8RIF - chains 3 and 7 of the 14 polymer chains in the assembly; structure by electron microscopy, 2.79 A resolution.

# Chain 3
Name: DNA replication licensing factor MCM3
Source organism: Saccharomyces cerevisiae
Notes: EC 3.6.4.12
Reference sequence: P24279 (MCM3_YEAST); residues 1-971 here = UniProt positions 1-971
Chain sequence (1006 residues; row label = number of the first residue in the row; numbers below 1 keep their minus sign (Met-34 is residue -34)):
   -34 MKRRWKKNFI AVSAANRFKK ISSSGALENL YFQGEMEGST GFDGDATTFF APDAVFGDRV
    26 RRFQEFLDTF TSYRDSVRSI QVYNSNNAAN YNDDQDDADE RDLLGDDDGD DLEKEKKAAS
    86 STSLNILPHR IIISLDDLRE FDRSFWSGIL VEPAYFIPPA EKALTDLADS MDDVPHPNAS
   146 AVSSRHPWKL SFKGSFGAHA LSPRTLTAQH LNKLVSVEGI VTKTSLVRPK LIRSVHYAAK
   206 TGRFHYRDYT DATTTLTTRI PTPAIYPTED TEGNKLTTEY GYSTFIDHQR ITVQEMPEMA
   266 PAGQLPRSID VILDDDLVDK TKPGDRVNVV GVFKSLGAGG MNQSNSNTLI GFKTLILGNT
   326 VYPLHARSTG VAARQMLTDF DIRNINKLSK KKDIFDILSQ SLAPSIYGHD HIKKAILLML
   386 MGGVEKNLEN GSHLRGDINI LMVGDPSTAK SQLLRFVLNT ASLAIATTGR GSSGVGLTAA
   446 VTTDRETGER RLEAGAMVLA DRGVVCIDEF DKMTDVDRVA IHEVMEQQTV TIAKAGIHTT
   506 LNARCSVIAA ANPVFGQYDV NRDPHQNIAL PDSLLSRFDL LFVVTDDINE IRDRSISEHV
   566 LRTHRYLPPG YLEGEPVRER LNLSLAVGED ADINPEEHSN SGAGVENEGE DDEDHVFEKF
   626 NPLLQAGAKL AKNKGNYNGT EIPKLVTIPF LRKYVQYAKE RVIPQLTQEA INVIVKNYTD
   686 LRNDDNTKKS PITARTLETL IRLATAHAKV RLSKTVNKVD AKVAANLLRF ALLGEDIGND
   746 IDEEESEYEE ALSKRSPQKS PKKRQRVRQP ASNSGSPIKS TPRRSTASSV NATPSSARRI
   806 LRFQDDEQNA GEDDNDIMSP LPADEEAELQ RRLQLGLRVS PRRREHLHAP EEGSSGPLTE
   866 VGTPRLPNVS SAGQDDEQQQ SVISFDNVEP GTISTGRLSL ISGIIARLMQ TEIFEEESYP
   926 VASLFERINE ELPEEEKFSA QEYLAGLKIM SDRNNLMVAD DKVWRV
Not modelled in the structure: -34 to 15, 54-89, 139-150, 309-314, 593-647, 739-971
Sequence notes: initiating methionine (-34); expression tag (-33 to 0)
Residues lining bound ligands:
  - ADP (adenosine-5'-diphosphate), molecule 1: Ser370, Ile371, Tyr372, His374, Asp410, Pro411, Ser412, Thr413, Ala414, Lys415, Ser416, Gln417, Ile561, Val565
  - ADP, molecule 2: Leu399, Glu491, Gln492, Arg542, Ala699, Arg700, Glu703
UniProt features mapped onto this chain:
  - motif: Ser541 to Asp544 (Arginine finger)
  - binding site (ATP): Gly409 to Ser416
  - modified residue: Ser761 (Phosphoserine), Ser777 (Phosphoserine), Ser781 (Phosphoserine), Thr868 (Phosphothreonine)
  - mutagenesis: Lys415 (K415A: No effect on MCM2-7 complex helicase activity. Loss of MCM2-7 complex helicase activity; when associated with MCM5 A-422. Reduces MCM2-7 complex helicase activity ...)

# Chain 7
Name: DNA replication licensing factor MCM7
Source organism: Saccharomyces cerevisiae
Notes: EC 3.6.4.12
Reference sequence: P38132 (MCM7_YEAST); residue numbers follow UniProt; this construct covers 1-845
Chain sequence (845 residues; row label = number of the first residue in the row):
     1 MSAALPSIQL PVDYNNLFNE ITDFLVTFKQ DTLSSDATRN ENEDENLDAE NIEQHLLEKG
    61 PKYMAMLQKV ANRELNSVII DLDDILQYQN EKFLQGTQAD DLVSAIQQNA NHFTELFCRA
   121 IDNNMPLPTK EIDYKDDVLD VILNQRRLRN ERMLSDRTNE IRSENLMDTT MDPPSSMNDA
   181 LREVVEDETE LFPPNLTRRY FLYFKPLSQN CARRYRKKAI SSKPLSVRQI KGDFLGQLIT
   241 VRGIITRVSD VKPAVEVIAY TCDQCGYEVF QEVNSRTFTP LSECTSEECS QNQTKGQLFM
   301 STRASKFSAF QECKIQELSQ QVPVGHIPRS LNIHVNGTLV RSLSPGDIVD VTGIFLPAPY
   361 TGFKALKAGL LTETYLEAQF VRQHKKKFAS FSLTSDVEER VMELITSGDV YNRLAKSIAP
   421 EIYGNLDVKK ALLLLLVGGV DKRVGDGMKI RGDINVCLMG DPGVAKSQLL KAICKISPRG
   481 VYTTGKGSSG VGLTAAVMKD PVTDEMILEG GALVLADNGI CCIDEFDKMD ESDRTAIHEV
   541 MEQQTISISK AGINTTLNAR TSILAAANPL YGRYNPRLSP LDNINLPAAL LSRFDILFLM
   601 LDIPSRDDDE KLAEHVTYVH MHNKQPDLDF TPVEPSKMRE YIAYAKTKRP VMSEAVNDYV
   661 VQAYIRLRQD SKREMDSKFS FGQATPRTLL GIIRLSQALA KLRLADMVDI DDVEEALRLV
   721 RVSKESLYQE TNKSKEDESP TTKIFTIIKK MLQETGKNTL SYENIVKTVR LRGFTMLQLS
   781 NCIQEYSYLN VWHLINEGNT LKFVDDGTMD TDQEDSLVST PKLAPQTTAS ANVSAQDSDI
   841 DLQDA
Not modelled in the structure: 1-2, 32-59, 167-177, 731-739, 806-845
Metal / ion sites: Zn2+: Cys262, Cys265, Cys284, Cys289; Mg2+: Ser467 (together with ADP)
Residues lining bound ligands: ADP (adenosine-5'-diphosphate): Glu421, Ile422, Tyr423, Asp461, Pro462, Gly463, Val464, Ala465, Lys466, Ser467, Gln468, Leu612, Val616
UniProt features mapped onto this chain:
  - motif: Ser592 to Asp595 (Arginine finger)
  - binding site (ATP): Tyr423, Gly463, Ala465, Lys466, Ser467, Asn568, Arg593, Arg687
  - modified residue: Thr811 (Phosphothreonine), Ser819 (Phosphoserine), Ser838 (Phosphoserine)
  - mutagenesis: Lys466 (K466A: Loss of MCM2-7 complex helicase activity)

# How chain 3 and chain 7 interact
Pairs across the interface (81; chain 3 residue first):
  Arg193(3) - Tyr360(7)
  Arg193(3) - Thr372(7)
  Arg193(3) - Glu373(7)  salt bridge
  Pro194(3) - Leu370(7)
  Pro194(3) - Leu371(7)
  Pro194(3) - Thr372(7)  hydrogen bond (backbone-backbone)
  Lys195(3) - Ala368(7)
  Lys195(3) - Leu370(7)
  Lys195(3) - Leu371(7)
  Leu196(3) - Leu370(7)  hydrogen bond (backbone-backbone)
  Tyr202(3) - Tyr14(7)
  Tyr202(3) - His112(7)
  Phe209(3) - Ser7(7)
  Phe209(3) - Ile8(7)  hydrogen bond (backbone-backbone)
  Phe209(3) - Leu10(7)  hydrophobic
  His210(3) - Leu5(7)
  His210(3) - Pro6(7)
  Tyr211(3) - Leu5(7)
  Tyr211(3) - Pro6(7)  hydrogen bond (backbone-backbone)
  Tyr211(3) - Ile8(7)  hydrophobic
  Arg212(3) - Ala4(7)  hydrogen bond (side chain-backbone)
  Arg212(3) - Leu5(7)
  Tyr214(3) - Leu370(7)  hydrophobic
  Asp216(3) - Ala368(7)
  Asp216(3) - Gly369(7)  hydrogen bond (side chain-backbone)
  Glu244(3) - Tyr14(7)  hydrogen bond
  Glu244(3) - Asn109(7)  hydrogen bond
  Tyr245(3) - Leu235(7)
  Tyr245(3) - Leu356(7)  hydrophobic
  Tyr245(3) - Pro357(7)
  Gly246(3) - Gln108(7)
  Gly246(3) - Asn109(7)
  Gly246(3) - Leu235(7)
  Tyr247(3) - Leu10(7)  hydrophobic
  Tyr247(3) - Asn109(7)
  Phe250(3) - Leu235(7)  hydrophobic
  Asp252(3) - Gly232(7)
  Arg255(3) - Leu366(7)
  Asp284(3) - Arg329(7)  salt bridge
  Lys391(3) - His620(7)
  Leu393(3) - Asn623(7)
  Asn395(3) - Glu421(7)  hydrogen bond
  Gly396(3) - Lys475(7)  hydrogen bond (backbone-side chain)
  Ser397(3) - Glu421(7)  hydrogen bond
  Ser397(3) - Lys475(7)
  Leu399(3) - His620(7)
  Glu451(3) - Tyr360(7)
  Glu451(3) - Gly362(7)
  Glu451(3) - Phe363(7)
  Glu454(3) - Lys314(7)  salt bridge
  Leu457(3) - Ile327(7)
  Asp466(3) - Val324(7)
  Glu488(3) - Thr484(7)
  Gln492(3) - Ser467(7)
  Thr496(3) - Gly487(7)
  Ala498(3) - Gly487(7)  hydrogen bond (backbone-backbone)
  Ala498(3) - Ser488(7)
  Ala498(3) - Gly492(7)
  Lys499(3) - Gly487(7)
  Ala500(3) - Val491(7)  hydrophobic
  His503(3) - Val481(7)
  His503(3) - Leu515(7)
  Thr505(3) - Ser319(7)
  Leu506(3) - Pro328(7)
  Asn507(3) - Ser319(7)  hydrogen bond
  Leu671(3) - His620(7)
  Leu671(3) - Met621(7)
  Thr672(3) - Met621(7)
  Ile676(3) - Thr617(7)
  Thr684(3) - Arg606(7)
  Thr684(3) - Glu610(7)
  Arg687(3) - Asp602(7)  salt bridge
  Arg687(3) - Pro604(7)
  Arg687(3) - Asp609(7)  salt bridge
  Asn688(3) - Ser605(7)
  Asn688(3) - Arg606(7)  hydrogen bond (side chain-backbone)
  Arg700(3) - Pro462(7)
  Arg700(3) - Gly463(7)
  Leu702(3) - Ala613(7)  hydrophobic
  Leu702(3) - Val616(7)  hydrophobic
  Glu703(3) - His620(7)  salt bridge
Also at the interface, not in a pair above, chain 3 (77 interface residues in all): Val200, Thr218, Pro232, Glu234, Thr236, Leu241, His253, Lys287, Asn392, His398, Arg450, Ala459, Arg467, Val484, His487, Ile497, Thr504, Arg509, Asp537, Ser538, Ser541, Gln670, Gln673, Val680, Tyr683, Ile697, Thr698, Ala699, Ile706
Also at the interface, not in a pair above, chain 7 (75 interface residues in all): Val12, Asn111, Lys231, Gly236, Gln316, Gly325, His326, Thr374, Ala419, Pro420, Gln468, Tyr482, Thr483, Lys486, Ser489, Ala496, Glu525, Lys528, Arg573, Leu612, Val619

# Overview
77 residues of chain 3 and 75 residues of chain 7 are in contact, with 14 hydrogen bonds and 6 salt bridges.
Among the polar pairs are Arg193(3)-Glu373(7), Asp284(3)-Arg329(7) and Glu454(3)-Lys314(7). One ADP molecule
is bound between chain 3 and chain 7.
Here chain 3 is DNA replication licensing factor MCM3 and chain 7 is DNA replication licensing factor MCM7,
both from Saccharomyces cerevisiae. Entry 8RIF (Cryo-EM structure of the MCM double hexamer loaded onto dsDNA)
was determined by electron microscopy together with 9I3I and 8RIG from the same study.
